PDB entry 7AM2 | electron microscopy, 3.40 A resolution | chains I and 1 of the 78 polymer chains in the assembly

[Chain I]
Molecule: Putative 50S ribosomal protein L17
Source organism: Leishmania tarentolae
UniProt: Q4QF04 (Q4QF04_LEIMA); residues 1-305 here = UniProt positions 1-305
Sequence (305 residues; each row starts with the number of its first residue):
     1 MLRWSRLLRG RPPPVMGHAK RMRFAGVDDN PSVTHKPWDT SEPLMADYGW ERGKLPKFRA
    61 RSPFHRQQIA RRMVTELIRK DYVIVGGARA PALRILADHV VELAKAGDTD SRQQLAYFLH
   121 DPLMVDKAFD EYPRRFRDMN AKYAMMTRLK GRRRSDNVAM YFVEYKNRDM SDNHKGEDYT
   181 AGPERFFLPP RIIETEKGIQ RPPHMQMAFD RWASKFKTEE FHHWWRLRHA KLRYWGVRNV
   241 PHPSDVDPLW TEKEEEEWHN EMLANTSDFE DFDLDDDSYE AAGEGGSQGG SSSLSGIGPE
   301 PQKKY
Not modelled in the structure: 1-9, 267-305

[Chain 1]
Molecule: Ribosomal RNA
Source organism: Leishmania tarentolae
Sequence (19000 nucleotides; row label = number of the first residue in the row; note: 102 numbers in that range are skipped by the numbering (no residue carries them; nothing is unmodelled there); a row labelled like 434A-434I holds insertion residues (434A, then the next letters in order); numbers below 1 keep their minus sign (U-1268 is residue -1268)):
 -1268 UUUCAAAAAU UGACUAAUUU UGAUAUUGUU UUGGCUCUGG ACUAAUUAAU UCUCCUUUAA
 -1208 UUUUAUUAUC UAAAAUUUGC AUACUUACAU AUUAAAGUAG UUAGUUUAGA UAUGAAAAUU
 -1148 AGUUAGAUUU CCAUUUGAAU UAGUUAUGUU AAAUAUAGAA UUAGUUAGGG UUGAUAAUGA
 -1088 AAUCAAUUAA GUUUAUAUAU AAAGUUAGUU AGUCAAUAUG AAUUUUUUUG CAAACAUUUC
 -1028 CGGUUGACUU CAUGUGAUUA CACGUACUCC GUUUUGUUUU UAUGUGUCAU GAUUUGCAUU
  -968 GAUUUUUUCG CAACCACACC AUAAAUCUAA UAUACUCAAC AGCACCUACC AAGAGUUAAA
  -908 AAUGAAAUUA AAUAAAAAUA AAAAAUAAAA UAAAAAUAAA AUAAAAAUAA AUUUAAAAAU
  -848 AAAAAUAAGU UUAAAAAAUA AAUUAAAAUA AAAAAUUAUA AAAUGGAAAU UGAAAAAUAA
  -788 AUUACAAAUA AAAGAUUAAA UUUGAAUUAA UUACAGAAAU UAGACACAAC ACGCCCGAUC
  -728 GAUUUCAUGC AUACACUUUU ACUUCGUUUU CGGUUUACGU UUUGUUGUUU GUAUUGGCUC
  -668 GAUGGAUGAA UAUAAAAAGC UUAAAUACAA AAUUUCCAAC AAUUGGAUAA GCAAGAGUUA
  -608 AAAAAUGAAA UUAAAUAAAA AUAAAAAAUA AAAUAAAAUA AAAUUAAAAU AAAAUAAAAA
  -548 AUAAAAAAUU AAAAAUAAAA UUAAAAUAAA AAGUUAGAAA AUAAAAAAUU UAAAAAAUAU
  -488 AAUUUGAAAA AUAAAUUACA AAUAAAAGAU UAAAUUUGAA UUAAUUGCAG ACACUAGACA
  -428 CACAUUUCCG AUCGAUUUCA CGUAUACAUU UGUACUUCGU UUUUGGUUUA UGUUUUGUUG
  -368 UUUGCACUGA UCGAGCAAAA UUUUUAUUUU AUAUAUAAUU UAAACUUUUG UUGUUGUUUG
  -308 UUAGUAAGCA AAAAUAUUUA UGUCAUUUUA AUAUUAUUUA UGUACUUACU AUUAUUUUGA
  -248 UAAAUUUUAA CUUUAAAUAG CAUAAAAACU ACAAUCAAUA AAGCAUAAAA AAAUUUAUUU
  -188 AUGAUUAUAU UAAUAUAAAA UGACCUAAUA UAAUGAAAAU ACUUUAGUGU UAAGUUAUUU
  -128 GUUUUAUUAU GAAAUAAGUU GCACUAUUUA UUGAAUUAAU AAAGAAAGAA UAGAAAUAAA
   -68 UAAGUUAUAA UAUCUUUAAU UUAUUUAUAA UUUCUUUGCA UUUGUAUUUA GUGUGAGUUU
    -8 ACAUUUAAUU UUAUAUUAUU UUAGUGUUAG UAUAUAUUUA AAUUUAAUCA AAGUUAUUAU
    52 UAAAUAAUAU UGAUUUUGGA UGAAUUUAAU UUUUAAUUAU AUUUUUGAAU UUUAAUUUUA
   112 UUAUUUUGAU UUAAUAUUUU UAAAAUAUUA UAUAUUUUAG AUUUAAAUUU GUUGUUUUAU
   172 AUUUAGUUUA AUGUUUAUAA AUUGAUAAUU AAUUUGUUUU AUUUUAAAGU UUUUAUGAAC
   232 UGUGAUUUAU AGUUUAUUAU UUUUAGUUUA AUGUUUAAAU AUUUAACUAG UGAUGGCACA
   292 GUUGUUCUAU AUGUACCUAU AAAAAAUAGU AAAAUUAUUU UAAUUAAAUU AAUAAAUAAU
   352 UAUUAAACUA AUUUUAUAUU AAUAUUAUGA AAAAUU
   389 UAAAAAUUAU UUUUUUUUUU UAAUUUUUAU AUAUUGAAGU AAUAUG
434A-434I UAUUGAAUU
   443 GAAUAUUAAA AAUACAAAUU UAAUUUGUAA UUAAUAAAUA UAUUUUAUUU UAAUAGAUGU
   503 UUAAUGUUAA UUAAUUUAUU AUUUUAAUAU UUAAUAUUUG UUUAUACAAA AGUAACUUUU
   563 UUUGAAUAUA AAGAAUUAUU AUUAUAAAUA UUAUUUUAAA AAUAUAAAAA UAUUGUUAAU
   623 AAAAUUAUCA AGUUUCAAAA GCGUUUAUUA AAUGCGUCGG UCUAAGUAUU AUAUUUAAGA
   683 UUAUUCUUGU AUAUAGAUUU UUAUUUUAAU AAUUCUACAU AAUUAAAAAU UAACCUCAAA
   743 UUAUAUUUAU UAGUAGCAUA GUAAUUUAUU AACUGAUUAU UAAAGCGUUC CAUAGAAAAU
   803 UUUAAAAUUA UAACAAUCUA AAUAAAUAAU AAAUUAAAAU AAAAAUUUUA AAAAAAAUUA
   863 AAAAAUUAAA AUAGGGCAAG UCCUACUCUC CUUUACAAAG AGAACGUUUA UAUGUAAUUG
   923 UAUGUUUGAU UGGGGCAAUA CUAUAUCUAU UUAUAUAGAA AAAGAACUAU AUUUAUUGAA
   983 AUAAUAAAAG G
993A-993Z UUCGAGCAGGUUAACAAGCAUUAAUA
994A-994Z CUAAAUGUGUUUCAUCGUCUACUUAU
995A-995Z UGCUAAAUUAUAAUUGAUUGUUCAUC
996A-996Q AAAAAAGCAAUUCGUUA
  1087 GUUGGGUUUU AAAAUCGUUG UAAAGCAGAU UUGUUUAUAU AUUUAAUUUU UGUAUAUAGU
  1147 UAAAAAUUAA UAUUAGUACG CAAGGAUUCA UUAUUUGUAA UUUAAAUAUA UUAAAUGUUA
  1207 UUUUAUUAAA UAAAAUAAAA UAAGUCAAUU GUUAUUAUUC AUAUUAAUUU UUUUAAAAGU
  1267 UUUUUAAUUU UAUAUUAGUU UAUUUGUUUA AAAAGUAUCU AAUUAAUUCA UUAUUUAGGA
  1327 AUAGUUAAUA AUAAUUUAUA AUUCUGAUUA GAUUUGUUUG UUAAUGCUAU UAAAGGGGUG
  1387 UGGAAAAAGU GUUAAAUUUU UGAUAUAUUU AAAUAAUAAA UAAAAUAUAA CUUAUUAGUC
  1447 AGAAAUGGAU GCCAGCCGUU GCGGUAAUUU CUAUGCUUUU AAAUAUUAUA CAUUUAUUUU
  1507 AUAAAUUUGU UACUAUAUAU UUUUAGUCAA UAAAACUAAU AAUUAUUUUU AUUUGUUUUU
  1567 AAACACCGUU UGGUAUAUGC AAAUAAAAAA UGACAUUAAU UAUUAAUUAU AUUAUAUUAU
  1627 AUUUAUUCAU UUAAGUCAAC AAUAUCUAUU UACUGUUUUU GACAACAUGA UAAGGAUUAU
  1687 AAAUGGUAUU GCAAAUUUUA UAAUCAAAAC UAAUUUAUUA UAUUAAAUUA GCAUGUUUAG
  1747 AUAAAACAAU AAAUUUAGAA GGUAUUGUUG CCCACCAUUC UUUGUAAUAA AGACAACGUG
  1807 CAGUAAUUAA UGUAUUUAUA AAAAUAUAUU UUUUAAUGUU AAAUUUUCGU UGCCUUUUUU
  1867 AUUAUUUAGA AAAUUUAUGA AUUUAUACAA AUCAAUAAUG AAAAUUAUAG UAUUAUUAUU
  1927 UAUGAGGAGA AUUUUCGGAA GGAGGGAUUU UCGGACCAGG AAUGUCCAGA GAGGUUUCGG
  1987 GCAUCAGCGA UUGAUUUUGG GAGAACGGAG CCGCCGAGUG AAAUUUGCCC AGAGCAGAGU
  2047 CGGGAGAAGA GUGGAUCGAC CGAAGAAAAG ACCGUUUUUC GGAAGGGGAG CAGGUCCAAC
  2107 CGAUUUUUUU GCCAACUUGC ACAGGAGGGA GCCAGAAGCG CACUCAAAGU UAGUUUUGGG
  2167 AGAUUUGAAG GGAGAAAUUU CCGAGUUUAU UCAUAUAUUU UUUAGUUUGU GUUAGCAAAU
  2227 UUUGAAAUAC AACUUUUUUG CAAAUUGGAA GAAAACCUCC CAAAUGUAGC UUCCCAAUCU
  2287 UCCUCUCUAA UCCAUUCCCA ACGGUCUUUC CCCCAUCAUC CUCAGAUGUC UCUUCCCCCC
  2347 CAAAAAAUCC UAAAAAUCCA AGUUCAUCUC GCUCUCUCUC CCCUCAAUUU CCUUAAAAAC
  2407 UCGCUUCCUA AACUUAUCCC GAAAACCCCG CUCUUCUUCC CUCUAAAUCU UUAUCUCCUC
  2467 CCCUCCAAAU CUCCCUCAAA UCUCUCCUCU CUUCUCCCGA AACUUUAAUC UUUUUAUUUU
  2527 AUAAAUAAAU UUGGUAUUUA AAAUAUUAUA AUUAAAUAUU CUAAAUUAUU UAAUAAUAUU
  2587 AGAAAUGAAU ACUUUAUUAA AAUAAUAUUA AUGUGUAAUA UAUUUAAUCA UAUUAGAAUU
  2647 CCGUUUAAAU UGAAAUAUAU UGAAUUGUAA UUAUCAAUAC AAUAUAAGUU AUUAAAUAAU
  2707 AAUUUAAUUU UAUAUGUUUU AUAAUUGUAA UUAUUUAGUU UUGAAAGUUU AUAUAUAAAC
  2767 AAGAUAUAAC CUUUUUAUUU UUUAAUACAA UUUUAAAUGA AAUUUAUGAU UUAUUAUUAU
  2827 UAAAUAUUAC UGGCAGACUA CAUGAAAAAU AUAAAAAGGC AUUUGUAUAG GUUUACUUUU
  2887 GGACCUCAAC AUCCUGCAGC UCAUGGCGUU UUAUGUUGUU UAUUAUAUCU UUCUGGAGAA
  2947 UAUAUAGUUU AUAUUGAUGU AAUAAUUGGU UAUUUGCAUC GUGGUACAGA AAAGUUAUGU
  3007 GAAUAUAAAA CUGUAGAACA GUGUUUACCG AUGAAGACUG GAUUAUGUGA GUGUCGUUUG
  3067 CAACGAGCAU UUACUGUCAU UGUGUUUUGA GUAUAUGUUG AGGUGUUGUC UUGCUAUUCG
  3127 CUGUGCAUUU AUGCGUUUAU UAAUGUGUGA GUUUACGCGU UGUUUCAAUG GACUUCUUUG
  3187 UUGCUCUUGU AUGGUUAUGG AUAUAGGAUC AUUGUCGCCA AUGCUUUGAU CGUUUGAAGA
  3247 ACGUGAUAAG UUGAUGACUU UUUUUGAUUU GUGUUGUGGU UGUAGAAUGC AUUUAGCAUU
  3307 UAUGUGCUUA UUAGGUUUAC UUGAUGAUUU UGUAUUUGGG UUUAUAGAUU UUUUAUUGAU
  3367 GUUGUGUAUA UCAUGUUUAU UUGUUUUAGA UUUAUAUGAU UUGCUUUUUA UUGGAAAUAG
  3427 ACUUUUAUAU UUGCGUUUGC GCGGGUUAGC AUUUUUUGAU GUUUUUGAUU UAUGUUUUAA
  3487 UAGUAUAAGU GGUUGUUUGU CUAGAUCGUU GGGUAUGGUA UGAGAUGUUA GAUUAUAUAG
  3547 UUGUUACGAA UUAUAUUUUA UGUUAGUUUU UGAUUAUUGU UUUUGUUAUU UAGGUGAUGC
  3607 AUUUGAUAGA CUUUUUUUGC GACUUUUUGA UAUGCGUAUG AGUAUACUUC UAUGUAAACA
  3667 AUGCUUUUUU GUAGGUUUUU UUGUCUUUGG AUUUGUGUGU UUAUUUGAUU AUAUGUAUGU
  3727 UGAUGUAACU AUAGAAACUA UAAUUAGUUU AUUUUAUAGU UUAUGAUGUU GCAUAUUACC
  3787 AGGAUGUUCA UUUGCUAAUG UUGAACAUCC UAAAGGCGAA UACAGUAUUU UUUUAUGUUU
  3847 UUUAUAUGGA UUUAUAUCAC GUUUACGUAU ACGUUGUGCA GAUUUUGUGC AUAUUUGUUU
  3907 AUUAGAUGUG AUGAUGCGAG GGUUUAUGUU GCACGACUUA GUAGCAGUUA UUGGUAAUGU
  3967 UGAUGUUGUU UUUGGUUCUG UAGAUCGAUA AGCUAUUUAU UUAUAUACAA AAAUGAAAGA
  4027 UGAAUCUAAA AAUUGGUGCG GAGGGGUUUG AUUUUUGUUG GGGUUCUGUC UUACCUGCUA
  4087 UUUGUAUAGU UUAUUUAACU UUUUGUUUAU GUGGAUUAUU UUGUAUUAUG UUUGGUAGUU
  4147 UUGUUUUUAU UGAUUAUUGU UUUAUUUGUU UUUUUUCUUG UCUUGUAUUU UGUUUAGUAU
  4207 GCUUGUUGUG CGAUUUAUUU GUAGAUUCAU UACGGGGUUU GUUUGAUGUU UGUUGUUUUA
  4267 UACGUUGUAU UCAAUAUUGU UUUGUAUGGU UUAUAAUUAG UGAAUUACUU CUUUUUUUAU
  4327 CUUUAUUUUA UGUAGUUUUC AGUUUAGUUU UAUUUGUGAG UGUUGAAUUU GCAUUUGUAU
  4387 UUGUUAUGCC UAUUAUGUUU AGUUGUUUAA UUUGUGAUUU UGGUUUUGUA UUUUAUUGAU
  4447 AUUUUAUUGA UAUUUUUAAU UUAUUAAUUA AUACAUUUUU AUUAUUUGUA AGUGGUUUAU
  4507 UUGUUAAUUU UGUUUUAUUU UUAUUUUGAU UUCGUUUUUU UUUAUGUGUU UUAUUUAUGU
  4567 UAUGAGUCGG UAUAUUAUUU GGCUUUUUGU UUAUGUGAAA UCAAGUUUGA GAGUUUUCAU
  4627 UAUUAUUUGU GACUUGUAGU UGUGGCGUAU UUGGAUCAAU ACUUUUUUUA AUCGAUUUAU
  4687 UGCAUUUUAG UCAUGUCUUU UUAGGUAUAU UUUUGUUAUU UUUAUGUUUU AGUCGUUGUU
  4747 UUAAUUUUUU AUGUAUGGAU ACACGUUUUG UAUUUCUAUA UGUAGUGUGC CUAUAUUGGC
  4807 AUUUUGUUGA UUGCGUUUGA UUUUUUUUAU UACGAUUUGU AUAUUUUGAU GUUUUAAGUG
  4867 UGGUUUACUU AUAUGCAUAA AGGCUCAAUU UUGAAUUUUU AAAUUUUAUU CUAAAAAGCG
  4927 GAGAGGAAAG AAAAGGCUUU UAACUUCAGG UUGUUUAUUG CGUAUUUAUG GUGUGGGUUU
  4987 UAGUUUAGGU UUUUUUAUUU GUAUGCAGAU AAUUUGUGGU GUGUGUUUAG CAUGAUUAUU
  5047 UUUUAGUUGU UUUAUAUGUA CUAAUUGAUA UUUUGUUUUA UUUUUGUGAG AUUUUGAUUU
  5107 GGGAUUUGUA AUACGAAGCA CACAUAUUUG UUUUACAUCG UUGUUAUUUU UUCUUCUUUA
  5167 UGUUCAUAUA UUUAAGUGUA UAGUAUUAAU AAUUUUAUUU GAUACACAUA UUUUAGUAUG
  5227 GGUGGUAGGU UUUGUGAUAU AUAUAUUUAU AGUAAUAAUA GGUUUUAUUG GCUAUGUUUU
  5287 ACCAUGUACA AUGAUGUCGU AUUGGGGUUU AACAGUGUUC AGUAACAUUU UAGCAACUGU
  5347 CCCAGUUAUU GGUACUUGAC UUUGUUAUUG AAUAUGAGGU AGUGAGUAUA UUAAUGAUUU
  5407 UACAUUGUUA AAAUUACAUG UGUUGCAUGU GCUAUUACCU UUUGUAUUAA UACUUGUAAU
  5467 AUUUAUGCAU UUGUUUUGUU UACAUUAUUU UAUGAGUUCA GAUGGUUUUU GUGAUCGAUU
  5527 UGCAUUUUAU UGCGAACGUU UAUGUUUUUG UAUGUGAUUU UAUUUACGAG AUAUGUUUUU
  5587 GGCUUUUUUG AUAUUAUUUU UUGUAAUUUA UUUUAUUUUU AUAAAUUGAU AUUUUGUUUU
  5647 UCAUGAAGAA UCUUGAGUUA UAGUUGAUAC AUUAAAAACA UCUGAUAAGA UUCUUCCUGA
  5707 GUGAUUUUUU UUAUUUUUAU UUGGUUUUUU AAAAGCUGUA CCAGAUAAAU UUACUGGUUU
  5767 AUUAUUAAUG GUUAUUUUAU UAUUUUCCUU AUUUUUGUUU AUAUUAAAUU GCAUAUUAUG
  5827 AUUUGUUUAU UGUAGAAGUU CAUUGUUGUG AUUUACAUAU UCAUUAGUUU UAUUUUAUAG
  5887 UAUAUUUAUG AGUGGUUUUU UAGCACUGUA UGUUAUAUUA GCAUAUCCUA UAUGAAUGGA
  5947 AUUACAAUUU UGAGUGUUGC UUUUGUUUAU GUUAGUUGUA UGUAGAUUAG AUUAAAAAUU
  6007 UAUAUAUUUU UUAUUAAGCG UUAAUAUAUU AAAUUUUAUU UAGAAUAGUA UUAAUAAUCA
  6067 AAGGGUUGGA AGAAAUUUGC GAAAGAAAGG GAUCUUAGAA AGGAAAUUUU AGUUUAAGAC
  6127 CGAGAAGGGG AGAAGGGAGA GAGAGAUUCG UGUUAUUUAA UUUUUAUGGA UUAAUUGCGU
  6187 AUUACUGUAU AACAUAUUUA AAUGUCUAUA UUUUAUUUUG UAUUGUAUUU AUGUAUUAUA
  6247 UGGCUUUUUU AUUUUGUUUU UGCAUUUUAU UAGAUUUUAU AUUAUUUGGA AGUCUUUUAG
  6307 UAGGAGAUGC GUUUAUGGAU GUUUUUUUUU UACGUUAUCU AUUAUGCUUU UUGGAGUGUU
  6367 UUUCAUUAUU AUGUAGAUGU AUAUCUACUU UUUUACGAAU GUUUUGUAAU CUUUUGUCUU
  6427 CGCAUUUUUU GAUGCUUAUG UUUUGUGAUU UUGUAUAUUU UUUUAUUGUA UUUCUAUUAU
  6487 UUUUUUUAAU GUGUGAUAUU AUUUAUUUUA UGAUAUUUUC AUUCGCCAUG CUAUUUUGCA
  6547 UAAUAUUUUA UUUAUUUUUA UAUGCAUUAG AUAUGUUUUG CGCAUUAUUA CAAAUAUUUA
  6607 UAUUUUGUAA UAUGAUAAUG CAAUUAAUCA UGGAUUUUUU AUUGUUAUUA AUUUUUCAUU
  6667 AAUUUAUAGA AUUAAAUCGA AUAAGUUAAU UAUAUCAAAA AAUAGUAUAA AUAUACUACA
  6727 ACUUAAUAUA AAAAAUAGGU UUGAAAAUCG CACAGUAUGU AAUCGUACAA CUCAGAAUCC
  6787 UAUAAAUUGA UAAGAAAAUA UAAAGAUGUU AAUUAUUAGU CUAAAAUAAA AAAUAUAAAU
  6847 AAUAACCAAC CAUAUUAUUG AAAAGAAAAU AAUACAAAUU CCCAUAUAAC UUAAGUGAAG
  6907 UAGUAAACAA AAUACUUUUA AAAAAAAACC AAAUACUAUU GGAAUAGCAC CAAUACAUAA
  6967 AAAAAUACUU GCUAAUAAUA CACUAAUUAA UAAAUUAUUA AAAAAGCUAA AAAAAAUAAA
  7027 GUUAAUUAAA AAAUAAUUUU CAUUAUAUUU AAUAUCGAAC AUAUUAUAUA CUAUAAAAAA
  7087 AUAAUAUAAA AUUAUUAAUA UAAUCAGACU UAAUGAGUAA AUUAAAUGAA AAUUUAGAUA
  7147 CAUAUAAAAG AUGUAAUUUU UAUUAGAAAU AAAUAUUAAA AAUAAAAAAC UAAAAUUAUU
  7207 AACGCUAAGU ACAAAUAAAA GACUUACAAU UGCAAAACUA UUUAAUCCAA UUAACACGCA
  7267 UGUAAUGCAU UGUAUUAUAA UAAGUUUUAU AAAUAUUAUA UAAAAGUAAA UAAAGCAAAU
  7327 AAGCAAAAUA AUAAGUAUAA AGCAAAAUAA GACAUAAAAU GUUAGCAUGU AGAUAAAUAU
  7387 AAACACUCCA AGCCGAAUGU AUAAUUGUUC UAAAAAUAAA AUCAAUAUUG CAAUAUAUAA
  7447 UUUAAAUAAU AUAAGUAAUA UAUAAAAUAA GCAUAAUAUA CCUAAUCAUU CUUCAUCAAA
  7507 UAUUAGAAAA CAAAAAUCAC AGAGAUAAAA ACAGUAAUUU AGUAACAUAU AAUAUAGCAA
  7567 GACAAAUAAU AAUAUAAAGU UUAUUAAAUU UAUCAUAUAA UAAUAUCAUA AUAUUAGUAU
  7627 UUUAUAACCG AAUCUACUUG AUAUUAAUAU AAGAAAAAGU AAUAAGCUAA AUAAUUCAAA
  7687 UAGUAUUGAA AUAAAAAGUA UAUGUAUUAC AUUUAAAAAC AUAAAAAUUA UUAUAUAUUG
  7747 UAUAAUUAUU AUCAUGAAUA CGAAUCUAGU AUCAAAGUUU AAAAAACAAA AAAGAAAAAA
  7807 AAAGCAAAAU AAAAAAAGUA GUAAAAAGAU AAAGCAUAUA UAUGAGUCUA AAAUUGUUAG
  7867 UAUUAUUAUG UUAAUAAUUA CAAUUCAUAU UAAAUCAAAU GAUAAAUAAA AAAGUGAAUU
  7927 AUAAUCACAU AAGAUAAUAA AACUAUAAAG UAAUAAAAAU AAUAUUAUAU GUAUUAAGUA
  7987 UAGAAACAGA AGGAUUUCGA AAGGAGAGGA CAGUUUAAGG AUUUUGAGGA GAAAUUUCGA
  8047 GGGGAAAGGG GGGAACCAGA AGAACAUAGA AGUCAGUUUU CGAUAUUAAA AUAAUAUAGC
  8107 AAUUAUUUUU GUAGUGAACA GUCAAAUAAA AGUAAGAACG CACAUGUAGA AUAAAAAAAU
  8167 AAGUAUAAAU GCUUGCGCUG UUGUAAUUUU UAGUCUAUAA CCAAUUACCC UUGGAUAAAA
  8227 AAACCCAAUA AUUAAGAUAA UUAUAGCUUU AAAACAUAUA AAUAAGCCCC CAAAACAGAG
  8287 ACUGGCUAAU AAUAAUGUUG UCAGUAACAC AUGAUUUAUU UCAAGAACGG AAUAUAAUAU
  8347 AAAAAAGAAU CCUGAUAGUU CUGUAAUCAA CCCAGCGACU AAUUCACUUU CACAUUCCAU
  8407 AUAGUCGAAU GGUAGUUUUA AUCCGUCUAG AAGCAUACUU AUUCAAAAUA UACAUACAAA
  8467 UAAGAUGCCG GCAAUAUAAA AGUUUGUAAU AUAAAUCUGC CCAACACAAA UGUCUUUAAU
  8527 GCAAAAAAAG CUAAAGUAGU CUAACGAAUA UACAGUUGUG UAUAAUAAAA AUAAGCCACU
  8587 UUCAGAAAUA AUACUAAAAA ACAUAGUGCG CAUUGCAGAA AGAUAUACAA AGCAACUAGA
  8647 GAAUAAAAAG CAACCUACAA AAAAUGUGCU AAACAUAUUA CUGAAAACAU GUACGCACAU
  8707 CAUUAUUGUA AUAGUGAAUC CUGUGUCUAA UAACAGUAUA AAACCUAUAG GAAAAUAAAA
  8767 CCAACCAAUA AAAAUGCAGC AUGUAGUAAU UAACAUUGCA CCUAUUAAGU AAAUGAUUUC
  8827 AAAACUAAUU ACAAAAAUGA UAAAUUUAAU AAAAAGUUUU AUUCCGUCAG UUAUUGGUGU
  8887 UAAAAUUCCA AAAAAACAAA GGGCCGGACC UAUUCGUAUU UGAACUAAAG CUAAAAUUCU
  8947 UCUUUCACAA AGACUUACAA AGCCGGUCAA GACAAGAACA ACUAAAAUGU CAAUAAUAAU
  9007 AAUGAUAAUA AUAUCUAUAU UUAACAUUUU UAAUUAUGGC UUUUAUUUUA UCAUUUUGAA
  9067 UGAUUUUUUU ACUGGAUUCU GUAAUUGUUU UAUUAUCUUU UGUGUGUUUU GUAUGUAUAU
  9127 GGAUAUGCGC UUUAUUAUUU UCAGCAUGUU UAUUAGUGUC GAAAUUAAAU AAUGUUUAUU
  9187 GUACUUGGGA UUUCACGGCA UCUAAGUUUA UUGAUGUGUA UUGAUUCAUU AUUGGAGGUA
  9247 UGUUUUCAUU AGGACUUUUA CUUAGGUUAU GUUUGUUAUU AUAUUUUGGU CAUUUAAAUU
  9307 UUGUUAGUUU UGAUUUAUGC AAAGUUGUUG GAUUUCAAUG GUAUUGAGUC UAUUUUAUUU
  9367 UUGGAGAAAC AACAAUAUUU AGUAAUUUAA UUUUGGAAAG UGAUUAUAUG AUUGGUGAUU
  9427 UACGUUUAUU ACAGUGUAAU CAUGUUUUAA CUUUAUUAAG UUUAGUUAUA UAUAAAUUAU
  9487 GAUUAUCUGC UGUUGAUGUU AUACAUUCAU UUGCAAUUUC AAGUUUAGGU AUUAAAGUAG
  9547 AGAACCUGGU CGUUGUAAUG AAAUAGUUUU AUUUUCAUCA AAUAAUGCUA CAGUGUAUGG
  9607 GCAAUGUAGU GAACUUUGUG GUGUAUUACA UGGAUUUAUG CCAAUAGUGA UUUGUUUUAU
  9667 AUAGGUAUAU AAUCUAUAUC AUAAUAUUAG GGGAAAGAAG GACUGAGUCG AAUAUUUGAU
  9727 UUAUUAUGUA UUAGGAGUUA UGAUUUUAUA UUAUGAUGAU UUGAUUUAGA CUUUAUUUUA
  9787 UAUGAUUUCG UUUUUGAUUU UGUAGUGUGU AUAACUUUUA UUUUUGUGUU UGUCUUAGGU
  9847 UUUUUUCUUA GAAUAUUUUU UAGUUUUGUA UUUGUGUUAU UAUUUAUAGU UUUUUUUGGU
  9907 UUAUUUAUGC UUACGUUUAU GUAUAUAGGU UAUUUUAUAU AUUAUAUUUA UAUAUUAUAU
  9967 AAUUUUAUAU GUUAUUUUUU UUGUUUUAGU AUUUCGUAUU UAUUAUAUUA UAUUGAGUUU
 10027 UUUACAUAUU UAUUAUGUUU UAUAUUUAUA GAUUUUAUAU CGUUUUCUAU CCAUUUAAUU
 10087 UCUUAUUUUG GCAUUAUUUA UAUAUUUAAU GUUAUAUUUU GUUCGUAUUU AUUUUGUCUA
 10147 UUUUAUUUUA UAAUUUGUUU UAUAUUUUGU UUUAUAUUUU UUGUUAUUCG AUGUUUAUUU
 10207 AUAAUAGUUU AUGAUUUUUU GUUUUUUAAU UUUGAUAUAU AUUUAUCAUU UUUAAUGUGU
 10267 GAUAUGUUGU AUAUCGAUUA UAUAUGUUUU UUAUUGAUAU AUUUUGGUUU UAUAUUUUCA
 10327 UUUAUAUUAG GCUUUUUUUG UUUUAUAUUU GUUUUAAAUU AUGUUUUUUU AGUAUUAUUU
 10387 UUUGUCUUGG CGUUAUUUUU UGGGUUUUUA UUUUUAUCAU AUGGUAUUUU UAUAUUUUUU
 10447 AUUUAUUAUU UUUUUUGAUU AUUCGUUAUA UAUAGUCGUA CAUGUUUUAC AUUAGUGCAA
 10507 UCGGUAAUUA UAUUUUUUAA AUUUUUAUAC UUUGAUGUUU UUUUUAUAUU UAUAUUUUUA
 10567 UUGAUAUUGU UUAUUAUUUG UUUUUUUGGU UUCUUUUUAA AAGAUUUUUU AUUUUUGAAU
 10627 UUUUUUUUUG AUAUGUUUAU UGUAUUAAUA AGUUAUGAUG UGAAUAAUUA UUGUGCAUUU
 10687 UAUAAUCAUU AUCAACAGUU UUGUGUUACU CAAUUAUUGU CUAUUUAUAU GUAAAAAAAU
 10747 AAAAAUAAAG AUUGUCAAAA AUAUAUAAAA AAAACAAAGC AGAAACACAA UAUUAAAAAC
 10807 AGGUAGUCUA AAACUAUAUG CGCAAAGUCA ACUAGUAAUA AAUAUAAAAC CAUUACACAA
 10867 GGUAUUCAGG UUGAGAAGUA GAAAAAGCAG UAUAGGCUGA AUACGAAUAG AUUAACAAAG
 10927 AAUAAACAAU AGUCUCAAAA UAAAAACACA CAGAACAGUG CGCAUAAAAA CAAAAUUAAG
 10987 CUUGCUAAUA AUAGCAUUCC GUAGAGCAUG AAUGAACUUC AAAAUAAAAA UGACACAGGA
 11047 UAGUCAGAUA UUCUACGAGG AAAUGCAUAC AUACCUAAAC UAUGCAUUGG GAAAAAAACC
 11107 AUAUUAGAUC CUAUAAAAAG CGUACUAAUA AAGUAAAACA UUCAGAAUAA AUAUAAUUCU
 11167 AUAGGUAGUC AUUUUGCAAG AAAGUGAAUA AAUCCUGCAA GAAAUCCAAC AACAGCACCU
 11227 AAAGAUAAAA CGUAGUGAAA GUGACCGACU ACAAAGUAUG UGUCAUGUAA CAUGAUGUCU
 11287 AUACCAACAU UCGCCAAAAA AAGCCCUGUU ACAGCACCAG ACAAAAACAU AAAAAUAAAC
 11347 AUUAUAACAA AAUAUAUCUC AAAUGUAAUU AUAAUAUCUG UAUAAAUAAA ACUAUAGAUC
 11407 CAAUUGAAUA GCUUGACACA UGUGGGUAGG CCAAUCAAAA UAGAUACUCC ACCAAAAUAU
 11467 GCUCUAGAAU CAACAUCCAU CCCUACAACA AACAUGUGAU GCGCUCACAC AAACAUACCU
 11527 AAGAUCGCAA UUAAUAUCAU UGAAUAUAUC AUUGCAACCG CACUGAACAC ACAGCGAAAU
 11587 CCGACUAUUU CAAUAAUAGU AGAGAUAAGA CCAAAUACAG GUAAUAAUAU UAUAUAAACU
 11647 UCAGGAUGAC CAAAAAAUCA AAACAGGUGU UGAAAUAGAA UCAAGUCACC ACCACCAACA
 11707 ACAUCAUAAA AUGAAGUAUU AAAGUUUCUG UCACAUAAAA UCAAGGUCAC ACCUCCCGCU
 11767 AAUACUGGUA AAGUUAUUAU UAACAAAAUA GCAGUUAUAA GCGCAGCUCA AAUAAAUAGC
 11827 GAUCACGAUA AAAAACUAAA GAAUUUUCUA CGACAGCAAA AUACAGUACC AAGUAAAUUU
 11887 AUAGAGUUUA AAAUACUUGA UACACCUAAU AGAUGAACCG CAAACAUAAC AAAGUCACAA
 11947 GCCAAACUUG AAUGAAAGUC UAUACAUAUU AAAGUAGGAU AUAGCGUCCA ACCCACACCC
 12007 AUACCUUCCU CAGUCAAAAA ACCGCUUACA ACACAGCCAA AUCCGGCCAA GUACAUUCAA
 12067 AAACUCAUGU UGUUUAAACG UGGAAAAACC AUAUCGGGAA AACCUGCCAU AACAGGAAUA
 12127 AAGUAGUUCA CAAGACCUCC CAUCAUAACA GGCAUUAUAA ACGCAAAAAC CAUUAUCAAU
 12187 CCAUGCGAGG UAAUUAAAAC GUUAUAAAAC UGGUAAUCUC CAAACAAAAC ACCACAUCCU
 12247 AUAAUAGAAA GUUCAAGUCU AAUAAAUAGU GAAUAAACAU AUCCAACGAA UCCUGAUAGG
 12307 AUUGCAACUA AGAGAUAACA CAAACCAAUC AUUUUAUGCG AAACACUUAA ACACACCAAA
 12367 CAAAGUCAAA ACAUUUUCAA UAUAAAAAAU UUAAAUUUAA UUUGUUUGAU UUUAUAUAUA
 12427 GUAAUAAUCC AAUCAAUUUU CGCUCUCGCC UUUCUCCCAC CCCCUUCUGC UUUCUUCCCU
 12487 CCAACCUCUC UUCUUCCCCU CCCUACCUUU CUUCCCCUUC UAUUUCAGUU CCUUCUCCCC
 12547 CUCCCUCCUA AUCCCUGCUC UUCCAAAGUC UCUCUUUCUU CCCCUAAAGU CUUUCCCUGC
 12607 UUUCUAAUUU ACUGAUUAAA AUAGUAUACG UGCUUGGUUA AUGUGUAUUG ACUUCAGUCA
 12667 AAAUAUAAAA GUAGAGCUAG AUUAAAGUAA CUAAAUAAUA AAAUUUAAUA GAUGUUUAAG
 12727 UUUAUAUUGA UUACUUUGAU UUUUUUGUUA UUAUUUUUAA UAGUCAUAUU UAUAUUUAUU
 12787 AAUUAUAGUU UUUGUUUAGC AUUGCAAUUA AAUUAUGUUU AUAUAAAUAU AUAUCUAAAU
 12847 UAUAUUAGUC UAUGAUUUAU UUUUUUCAUG GGAGUUAUUG UAUAUUUUCU UGUUUUUCUU
 12907 UUGUCACGUA AGUUAGUGUC UUACACAAAA UAUUUUUAUG UUUUAUGCUC GUAUUUAUUU
 12967 AUAUUUUUUG AUGUUGUAUU UAUAAUUUUA AUAGAUGACU UUAUGUGUUU UAUGAUUUUA
 13027 UUUGAAAGUU UAUUUUUUCC AAUUUGUUUU GUAAGUUUAU UUUUUAAUUU UAAUAAUAGA
 13087 UUUAUAUUUG CUAUAUUUUA UUUGGUAGUA UUUAGUUCCU UAAGCUCAAU AAUGUGUAUU
 13147 AUGAUUUGUA UAUUAAUUAU UUUUCAUUUU AAUGUUUUGA GUCUGCAUAG UUUUGUUGAU
 13207 GUGUGUAUUU UUGAUAGUUU AUACUUAGGU AUGUAUAUAU GAGUGUUAUU AUUUAUAAUG
 13267 UUUGCUAUUA AGUAUCCAAU CUGACCAAUG CAUGUAUGAU UACCAGAAAU GCAUGUAGAA
 13327 GUCAAUACUG AAUUAAGUGU GUUGUUAGCA AGUGUUGUGU UAAAAAUAGG UUUUUUCGGU
 13387 CUUUAUAAAU UUUUAUUUUU GAGUUUUAAU CAACUUUCGU UAUGGUUUUU AGGUUUUGUG
 13447 GAUUGUUUAG UGAUGUUAGG UUUGACAUUU UUGGCUAUUA CGUUAUUAUU UUUGAGUGAU
 13507 UAUAAAAAAA UAAUCGCAAA UUGGUCUGUU AUACAUACGG GUAUAGCCUU AAUUUUAUUG
 13567 UGACAUAACG AUAUAUUGUU UUUAGGUUUA UUGAUUUUUU GUAAUUUAUC ACAUAUAAUA
 13627 AGUUCUGCAU UAAUGUUUAU AAUGGUCGGA UAUAUGUAUG AUAAUUAUGG UAUUCGAAUA
 13687 UUUUUAUUAU UGGUGUCUUU UUUUGGUAUU AGUUUGUGGA GUUCAUUAUU UUUAGGGAUU
 13747 UUUUUAUUUA AUAUAGAUUU CCCAUUUAUG CUGUUAUUUU AUGUUGAUAU AUUUUUAUUG
 13807 UAUGGGCUAA UUUCAUUAUC AUUUGUAUAU AUUUGUUGUU UUUACAUAAU AAUAUUAGCA
 13867 AUAUUUCUAU CAUCGAUAUA UAUAUAUAUA UGCUUAAGUU UUUAUUCUUU UAUAUGAGUA
 13927 GAUAAAUACU UACGUUUAGA UUUAACAAUA AAUGAUAUUU AUCUAUAUUU UGUUAUAAGC
 13987 GUGAUGGUUA UUUUUCUAUU UUAUUUAAUU UAUUUGUUAU UUUAAUUAAU UUUAUUACAC
 14047 UAUUUUUUUU UCCGUCCAGA UCUUUUAACA AAUCCCAUUC UCCCCCCUUU UCCUUCCCCC
 14107 CUUUUUUAAA ACCUUAAAAG UCCCCUUCUG CGAACUUCUU AUGUCUCGUG UUCUGUCUCC
 14167 CCUGUCUCCC GCUCUGCCCU CUUUCCCUCU UUUCCAAACU AAUCCUAUUG ACCUUUAAUC
 14227 UAAAGUUAAA AACGUGAAUU UUUGAGUGAG UUGCUUUUUG UUAUUUUAGG GAAAAGCCAC
 14287 GAACCAAGCU CCGGAACCGA CGGAAUUGCA AAGAAGAAAA GAAAUUUUGU AUGCUUUUGG
 14347 GGAUCCUAGU UGAAGGAAUU UUGGGGGGAG AGCCAGGAGA AAGAUUUCAC GGAAUUUGUU
 14407 UUCGUAAGCU AAAUUAUAAA UUUUAAUAUU AUAAGUAUUU AAUAUUCGAC UUUAUUUUUA
 14467 UAUUCAGAAU UAAAAAUGUU UAUGUUUUUU UUUAUGUUUU UUUUCAUGUU UGGAUUUGUU
 14527 UGUGGUAUAU UUUUUGUUGG AAGGCAUAUG UUAAGUUUUU GAUUAUCAAU AGUUUUAUGU
 14587 GUUUUUUUAG UUUUAUCUGU ACUAUUUAGU UGUUUUUGUC UUAGUGUAUG UAUAUAUGGG
 14647 UACUGCUUUU AUGAUUUUUG UUUAAUUUUA AUUUUAGACU UUUGUUUUGU UUGAUUAACU
 14707 UUUUAUUGUA AUGGUUUUUA UAUAUUUAUU UUAUAUUUAA UUGAUAUUGU GUUUUGUUUU
 14767 AUAGUUUUUU AUGCAUUCUA UUAUAUGUAU UUUGAUGUAA UGUUAGCCCG UUUUUUCCAU
 14827 AUAUUUUGAU GAUUUGUUUU GUGUAUGAAU UUUUUUAUAU UGUCGUAUGA CUUUUUAACA
 14887 GCUUAUUGUG GUUGAGAGUU GUUAGGUUUA UUUUCAUUUU UUUUGAUAUC AUAUUUUUGA
 14947 UAUAGAUUUU AUGCGUUAAA AUUUGCUUUU AAAGCUUUUU UCAUAAGUAA AAUAGGCGAU
 15007 GUUUUGCUAU UAUUAGCAUU UACAAUAUCA UUUUUAAUAA AUGGCUAUUG UGUGAUUACA
 15067 UUUUAUUUUU UAUCGUUUUU AUGUGUGGAU UAUGUUUUAU UAUUGUUUAU AAUAAUUUUA
 15127 UUAUUAUUGU GUGGUUUUAC UAAGUCUACU CAAUUUGGUU UACAUAUUUG ACUGCCAGAU
 15187 GCAAUGGAAG GACCAAUCCC AGUGUCUGCA CUAAUUCAUG CUGCAACAUU AGUUGUAUGU
 15247 GGUAUUAUAU UGGUUAGUUU UAUUUUUUGA UGUUUUGAUU UUUGAUUUUG UUAUUUUUAU
 15307 GGAUUGCUUG GUUGAGCUAG UUUGAUUUUA GUAAUGAUGA GUUUAUGUGU UUUUUAUAAU
 15367 UUUGAUGUAA AAAGGUAUGU UGCAUUUAGU ACUAUAUGCC AAAUAAGUUU UUCUAUGUUU
 15427 UGUUGUUUAU GUCUAGAUCU AUAUGUAGGU UGUUUAAUUU UUUGUUAUCA UAUGUUUUAU
 15487 AAAGCAACUU UAUUUAUUGU GCUAGGUGUU UGAAUUCAUU UUUUUUUUGG AUUGCAGGAU
 15547 AUACGUUGUU AUUUUUUUAC AUAUUUUUGU GGUUGUAUUU UAGCACGUAU GUUAUUGAUA
 15607 UUUGCUUUGU UAAACUCAUG UUCAUUAUGA UUUUUGUGUG GAUUUUAUUG UAAAGAUCUU
 15667 CUUUUAUGUA UGUUAAUGUU AACAUCAUUU UUUUUUAUAU UAGAGUUUUU GUGUGUGUGU
 15727 AUAUUUUUUA UAUUUUUUAC UGUGUUAUAU AAUUAUUUUU UGUUAUUUUU UUUGUGUUUU
 15787 GUAUUUAAAU GCUUUUGUUU AAUUGAUACA CUUUUUUUAA UUUUUGAUUU UGAAUGCUGU
 15847 CUUGUAUAUU GUACAUUUUG UUUAUAUAUG UGUUUUAUAC UAAUUUUUUU UGUUUUAGAU
 15907 UUUUUAUAUG UUUUUAUUUU UUCAAGUUAU UGCUUAUUUU GAUCUUUUUA UUUAUAUUAU
 15967 AUGUCUUUUU UUGAUAUUGC GAUAUUUACU AUAUUUGUAA UGAUUUCAUU AAGUUUUGUA
 16027 UAUUAUGGUU GUAUUAUAUU UUAUUUUUUU AAUAUUGAUU GUAUUAUGUU UUUUUGACGA
 16087 AUAUUUUUGU UUAUAACUGU CGGAUUUUUA UUUUUUAUAU UUUCGGUAUG AUAUUUUAUU
 16147 UGUUUUUAUA UAUAUAUAUU UAUGUUUGUG UGAAAUAUUG UUAUAUAUUU UAGAUAUAAU
 16207 UUAAAGUAUU GUUUAUUUUU UUGUAUGUUA UUUAUAAUAU ACAUUUAGUA GAGCUAUGCA
 16267 AAUUUAAUUU UGAAUUAAAU UCAGUCUAUC AGAGUAUAUU UUAUUUAGAA AUUUAUAUUA
 16327 UCUUUUAACU CCAAGUUUUU UAAGUAGUGU UUUGCUAUUU UUUGUUAGAA UAUUAAUUGU
 16387 AAAAUACAUA AUUUAUCUAA AUAAUUAAUU AAUGAAAAGU AACUAAGACA AAAAAUGGUA
 16447 UAAAAAGUAA AAUAAGUAUU AUAGAUAAUA GUUAAUUUUU AAUUUUAUUA UGCAAGCACA
 16507 ACGAAUUUAU UUUUAGUAAU AAUACGCCAA UAUGUUAUAU UUCCUGCCCA AUGAUUGUAU
 16567 GAACAAUUUU UGUAUGAUAA AUAAGUCGCC CACACCACGA AAUAACAAAU UUUUGCACGC
 16627 CACAACAAAU UUAUGAACGA GUUUCUGUAU GCCACAACAA AUUUAUGAAC GAGUUUCUGU
 16687 AUGCCACAAC AAAUUUAUGA ACGAGUUUCU GUAUGCCACA ACAAAUUUAU GAACGAGUUU
 16747 UUGUAUGCCA CAACAAAUUU AUGAACUCUG UAUGCCACAA CAAAUUUAUG AACGAAUUUC
 16807 UGUAUGCCAC AACAAAUUUA UGAACGAGUU UCUGUAUGCC ACAACAAAUU UAUGAACGAG
 16867 UUUCUGUAUG CCACAACAAA UUUAUGAACA AGUUUCUGUA UGACACAACA AAUUUAUGAA
 16927 CGAGUUUCUG UAUGACACAA CAAAUUUAUG AACUCUGUAU GCCACAACAA AUUUAUGAAC
 16987 GAGUUUCUGU AUGCCACAAC AAAUUUAUGA ACGAGUUUCU GUAUGCCACA ACAAAUUUAU
 17047 GAACGAGUUU CUGUAUGCCA CAACAAAUUU AUGAACGAGU UUCUGUAUGC CACAACAAAU
 17107 UUAUGAACUC UGUAUGCCAC AACAAAUUUA UGAACGAAUU UCUGUAUGCC ACAACAAAUU
 17167 UAUGAACGAG UUUUUGUAUG CCACAACAAA UUUAUGAACA AGUUUCUGUA UGACACAACA
 17227 AAUUUAUGAA CGAGUUUCUG UAUGCCACGA ACAAAUUUAU GAACGAGUUU CUGUAUGACA
 17287 CAACAAAUUU AUGAACGAGU UUCUGUAUGA CACAACAAAU UUAUGAACGA GUUUCUGUAU
 17347 GACACAACAA AUUUAUGAAU GAGUUUCUGU AUGACACAAC AAAUUUAUGA ACGAGUUUCU
 17407 GUAUGCCACG AUAAACAUAU UUAUAUUAUA UUAUAUUAUA UUAUAUUAUA UUAUAUUAUA
 17467 UUAUAUUAUA UUAUAUUAUA UUAUUAUAUU AUAUUAUAUU AUAUUAUAUU AUAUUAUUUA
 17527 UAUUAUUAUA UUAUUAUAUU AUAUUAUAUU AUAUUAUAUU AUAUUAUAUU AUAUUAUAUU
 17587 AUAUAUUAUU AUAUUAUUAU AUUAUUAUUA UAUUAUUAUA UUAUCAUUAU UAUUAGAAUA
 17647 UUUACUAAUA UAUAUAUAUA UCUAUAUCAA GCUUGUUAGA AAAAACUAUG UUUUUUCUAA
 17707 CAAGAUUGAU ACUCUCGGUA UGG
Not modelled in the structure: -1268 to 33, 389-397, 434A-434I, 614-806, 925-968, 993A-993Z, 994A-994Z, 995A-995Z, 996A-996Q, 1179-17729
Reported in the primary citation:
  - conformationally variable residues (helix shift): U341 to A346

[Chain I / chain 1 interface]
Contacting residue pairs (89):
  Gly10(I) with U1153(1), hydrogen bond to the base
  His18(I) with A815(1), sugar contact; C816(1), sugar contact
  Lys20(I) with A602(1), hydrogen bond to the phosphate; A603(1), salt bridge to the phosphate
  Arg23(I) with A600(1), hydrogen bond to the base; A601(1), hydrogen bond to the base; C1167(1), base contact
  Phe24(I) with A601(1), base contact; C1165(1), phosphate contact; G1166(1), sugar contact; C1167(1), base contact
  Val27(I) with G1171(1), base contact
  Met45(I) with G1170(1), sugar contact
  Tyr48(I) with A818(1), phosphate contact
  Trp50(I) with A600(1), sugar contact; A601(1), phosphate contact; A602(1), phosphate contact; C1167(1), base contact
  Arg52(I) with C1167(1), hydrogen bond to the phosphate; A1168(1), salt bridge to the phosphate; A1169(1), sugar contact; G1170(1), salt bridge to the phosphate; G1171(1), sugar contact
  Gly53(I) with G1170(1), phosphate contact; G1171(1), base contact
  Lys54(I) with A1169(1), sugar contact; G1170(1), sugar contact
  Leu55(I) with G1170(1), sugar contact
  Lys57(I) with A818(1), salt bridge to the phosphate; U819(1), salt bridge to the phosphate
  Arg59(I) with U599(1), hydrogen bond to the base; A600(1), hydrogen bond to the phosphate; A601(1), salt bridge to the phosphate; C820(1), salt bridge to the phosphate; U821(1), salt bridge to the phosphate
  Ala60(I) with U819(1), phosphate contact; C820(1), phosphate contact
  Arg61(I) with U544(1), salt bridge to the phosphate; U598(1), salt bridge to the phosphate; U819(1), sugar contact
  Pro63(I) with A818(1), sugar contact
  His65(I) with U544(1), salt bridge to the phosphate
  Arg66(I) with U819(1), salt bridge to the phosphate
  Gln68(I) with U544(1), phosphate contact
  Arg72(I) with U543(1), hydrogen bond to the sugar; U544(1), salt bridge to the phosphate
  Gly87(I) with A600(1), phosphate contact
  Ala88(I) with A600(1), hydrogen bond to the phosphate
  Arg89(I) with U599(1), salt bridge to the phosphate
  Pro91(I) with A600(1), base contact; A1169(1), base contact
  Arg94(I) with A1168(1), hydrogen bond to the phosphate; A1169(1), salt bridge to the phosphate; G1170(1), base contact
  Ile95(I) with A1169(1), sugar contact; G1170(1), base contact
  Asp98(I) with G1170(1), base contact
  His99(I) with G1170(1), base contact
  Glu102(I) with G1170(1), hydrogen bond to the base
  Asp138(I) with U1177(1), base contact
  Met139(I) with U1177(1), base contact; U1178(1), base contact
  Asn140(I) with A1176(1), hydrogen bond to the base; U1177(1), base contact
  Lys142(I) with A1169(1), salt bridge to the phosphate; G1170(1), base contact
  Met146(I) with A1168(1), sugar contact; A1169(1), base contact
  Arg148(I) with A1164(1), hydrogen bond to the sugar; C1165(1), base contact
  Arg153(I) with U598(1), hydrogen bond to the sugar; U599(1), salt bridge to the phosphate
  Ser155(I) with A824(1), base contact
  Asp156(I) with U598(1), hydrogen bond to the sugar; U599(1), sugar contact; A824(1), base contact
  Asn157(I) with A823(1), base contact; A824(1), hydrogen bond to the sugar
  Val158(I) with U599(1), sugar contact
  Tyr161(I) with A600(1), hydrogen bond to the base; C1165(1), base contact
  Lys166(I) with U1178(1), hydrogen bond to the base
  Asn167(I) with U1178(1), phosphate contact
  Arg228(I) with A595(1), hydrogen bond to the sugar; U596(1), salt bridge to the phosphate
  Tyr234(I) with U579(1), stacking on the base
  Trp235(I) with A595(1), phosphate contact; U596(1), base contact
Also at the interface, not in a pair above, chain I (58 interface residues in all): Arg11, Pro12, Met22, Glu51, Pro56, Phe58, Ser62, Ala141, Arg154, Lys231
Also at the interface, not in a pair above, chain 1 (36 interface residues in all): G542, U597, A822, A1152, A1172

[In short]
Chain I and chain 1 form an interface of 58 and 36 residues respectively, with 19 hydrogen bonds, 18 salt
bridges and 1 aromatic stacking contact. Among the polar pairs are Gly10(I)-U1153(1), Arg23(I)-A600(1) and
Arg23(I)-A601(1). From the paper: conformational variability at U341(1).
Here chain I is Putative 50S ribosomal protein L17 and chain 1 is Ribosomal RNA, both from Leishmania
tarentolae. Entry 7AM2 (Intermediate assembly of the Large subunit from Leishmania major mitochondrial
ribosome) was determined by electron microscopy together with 7ANE, 7AIH and 7AOR from the same study.
